PDB entry 6RUR | X-ray diffraction, 6.00 A resolution (low resolution: residue-level contacts below are approximate; hydrogen-bond / salt-bridge calls are withheld) | chains B and N of the 12 polymer chains in the assembly

Chain B:
Molecule: Complement C3
From: Homo sapiens
Reference sequence: P01024 (CO3_HUMAN); residues 727-1641 here correspond to UniProt positions 749-1663 (UniProt number = residue number + 22)
Sequence (915 residues; row label = number of the first residue in the row):
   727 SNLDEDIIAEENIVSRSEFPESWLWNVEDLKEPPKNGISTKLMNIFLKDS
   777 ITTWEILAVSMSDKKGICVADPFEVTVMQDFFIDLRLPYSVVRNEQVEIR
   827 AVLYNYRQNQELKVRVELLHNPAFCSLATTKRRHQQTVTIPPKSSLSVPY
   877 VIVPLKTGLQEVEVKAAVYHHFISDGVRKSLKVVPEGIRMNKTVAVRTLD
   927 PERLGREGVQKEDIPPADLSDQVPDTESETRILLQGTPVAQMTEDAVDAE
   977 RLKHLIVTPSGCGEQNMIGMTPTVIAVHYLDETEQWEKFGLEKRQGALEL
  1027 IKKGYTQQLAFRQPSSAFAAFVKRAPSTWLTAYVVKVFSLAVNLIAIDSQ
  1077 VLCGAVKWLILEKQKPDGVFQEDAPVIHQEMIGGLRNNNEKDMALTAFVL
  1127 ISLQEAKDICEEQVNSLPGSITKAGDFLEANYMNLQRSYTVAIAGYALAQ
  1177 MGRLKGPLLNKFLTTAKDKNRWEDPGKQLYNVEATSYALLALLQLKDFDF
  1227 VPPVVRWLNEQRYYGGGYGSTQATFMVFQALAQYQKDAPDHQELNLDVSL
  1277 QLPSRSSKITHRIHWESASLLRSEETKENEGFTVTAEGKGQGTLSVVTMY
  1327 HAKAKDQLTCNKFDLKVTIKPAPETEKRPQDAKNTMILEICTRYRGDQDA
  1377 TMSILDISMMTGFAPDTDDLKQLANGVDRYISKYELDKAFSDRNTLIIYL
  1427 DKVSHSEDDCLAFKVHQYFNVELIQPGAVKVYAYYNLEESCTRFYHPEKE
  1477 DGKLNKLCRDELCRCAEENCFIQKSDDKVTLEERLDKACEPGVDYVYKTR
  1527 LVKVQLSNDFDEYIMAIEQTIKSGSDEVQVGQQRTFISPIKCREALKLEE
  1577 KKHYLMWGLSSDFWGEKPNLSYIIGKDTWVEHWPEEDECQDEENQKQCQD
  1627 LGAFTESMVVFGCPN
Unresolved in the structure: 727-728
Disulfides: Cys851-Cys1491, Cys1079-Cys1136, Cys1336-Cys1467, Cys1367-Cys1436, Cys1484-Cys1489, Cys1496-Cys1568, Cys1515-Cys1639, Cys1615-Cys1624
Glycans and other covalent adducts: N-acetylglucosamine (NAG) linked to Asn917
Ion coordination: Mg2+: Asn1641 (shared with 3 residues of chain L)
UniProt features mapped onto this chain:
  - region: Glu1612 to Phe1637 (Interaction with CFP/properdin)
  - site: Arg932, Glu933 (Cleavage), Arg1281, Ser1282 (Cleavage), Arg1298, Ser1299 (Cleavage), Asn1641 (Coordinates Mg(2+) for interaction with Complement factor B Bb fragment (CFB))
  - modified residue (Phosphoserine): Ser946, Ser1299, Ser1551
  - glycosylation (N-linked (GlcNAc...) asparagine): Asn917, Asn1595
  - cross-link: Cys988 to Gln991 (Isoglutamyl cysteine thioester (Cys-Gln))
From the paper describing this entry:
  - Mg2+ coordination: Asn1641

Chain N:
Molecule: Inhibitor
From: Staphylococcus aureus
Reference sequence: A0A0H2DUF0 (A0A0H2DUF0_STAAU); residues 1-85 here correspond to UniProt positions 32-116 (UniProt number = residue number + 31)
Sequence (85 residues; row label = number of the first residue in the row):
     1 STSLPTSNEYQNEKLANELKSLLDELNVNELATGSLNTYYKRTIKISGQK
    51 AMYALKSKDFKKMSEAKYQLQKIYNEIDEALKSKY
Unresolved in the structure: 1

How chain B and chain N interact:
Pairs across the interface - 19 pairs, chain B then chain N:
  Asp730(B) with Tyr53(N); Lys56(N)
  Glu731(B) with Tyr53(N)
  Asp732(B) with Tyr53(N); Lys62(N)
  Ile734(B) with Gln49(N)
  Ala735(B) with Gln49(N)
  Asn738(B) with Lys45(N); Gln49(N)
  Val740(B) with Lys41(N); Arg42(N)
  Arg742(B) with Arg42(N)
  Glu744(B) with Thr38(N)
  Phe772(B) with Asn37(N); Tyr40(N)
  Asp775(B) with Arg42(N)
  His896(B) with Lys62(N)
  Phe898(B) with Tyr53(N); Lys62(N)
Other interface residues (no listed pair), chain B (16 interface residues in all): Glu737, Ser741, Ser900
Other interface residues (no listed pair), chain N (12 interface residues in all): Ile46, Lys50

In short:
16 residues of chain B face 12 of chain N across their interface. Covalently linked N-acetylglucosamine: at
Asn917(B). The paper reports Mg2+ coordination by Asn1641(B).
Chain B is Complement C3 (Homo sapiens) and chain N is Inhibitor (Staphylococcus aureus); the structure,
Structure of the SCIN stabilized C3bBb convertase bound to properdin, was determined by X-ray diffraction
together with 6RU5, 6RUV, 6RV6 and 6SEJ from the same study.
